PDB entry 8FUD | X-ray diffraction, 1.68 A resolution | chains A and C

== Chain A ==
Name: Vacuolar protein sorting-associated protein 29
Organism: Mus musculus
Reference sequence: Q9QZ88 (VPS29_MOUSE), isoform Q9QZ88-2; residue numbers follow UniProt; this construct covers 1-186
Amino-acid sequence (188 residues; each row starts with the number of its first residue; numbers below 1 keep their minus sign (Gly-1 is residue -1)):
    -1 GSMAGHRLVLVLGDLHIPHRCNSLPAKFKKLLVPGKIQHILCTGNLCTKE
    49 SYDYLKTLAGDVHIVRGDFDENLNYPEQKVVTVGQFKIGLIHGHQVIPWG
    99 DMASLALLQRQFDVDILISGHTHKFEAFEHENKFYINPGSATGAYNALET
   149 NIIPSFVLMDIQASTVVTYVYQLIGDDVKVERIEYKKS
Unresolved in the structure: -1 to 0
Differences from the reference sequence: expression tag (-1 to 0)

== Chain C ==
Name: Putative vacuolar protein sorting-associated protein
Reference sequence: G0SH11 (G0SH11_CHATD); residues 71-80 here = UniProt positions 71-80
Amino-acid sequence (10 residues; row label = number of the first residue in the row):
    71 EDDPLGPLGA
Unresolved in the structure: 71-72, 80

== Interface between chain A and chain C ==
Residue-residue contacts (16; chain A residue first):
  Met1(A) with Pro77(C), hydrophobic
  Leu6(A) with Pro77(C), hydrophobic
  Leu29(A) with Leu75(C), hydrophobic; Leu78(C)
  Lys34(A) with Pro77(C); Leu78(C)
  Phe154(A) with Leu78(C), hydrophobic
  Leu156(A) with Pro77(C), hydrophobic; Leu78(C), hydrophobic
  Tyr167(A) with Gly76(C); Pro77(C)
  Tyr169(A) with Leu75(C), hydrogen bond (side chain-backbone); Pro77(C); Leu78(C)
  Val178(A) with Pro74(C)
  Arg180(A) with Asp73(C), salt bridge
Interface residues without a listed pair, chain A (12 interface residues in all): Leu30, Asp158

== Overview ==
12 residues of chain A face 6 of chain C across their interface, with 1 hydrogen bond and 1 salt bridge. Polar
contacts include Arg180(A)-Asp73(C) and Tyr169(A)-Leu75(C).
Here chain A is Vacuolar protein sorting-associated protein 29 (Mus musculus) and chain C is Putative vacuolar
protein sorting-associated protein. Entry 8FUD (Crystal structure of Vps29 in complex with Chaetomium
thermophilum Vps5 (71 to 80)) was determined by X-ray diffraction.
